Entry 8KDA (electron microscopy, 3.19 A resolution); this record covers chains N and H of the 17 polymer chains in the assembly.

== Chain N ==
Molecule: Aquifex aeolicus pre-tRNAVal
Sequence (73 nucleotides; row label = number of the first residue in the row; numbering starts at 0):
     0 AAGGCGCGUA GCUCAGUAGG GAGAGCGCCG GCCCGACACG CCGGAGGUCG GGGGUUCAAG
    60 UCCCCCCGCG CCU

== Chain H ==
Name: RNA-free ribonuclease P
From: Hydrogenobacter thermophilus DSM 653
Notes: EC 3.1.26.5
UniProtKB: D3DIV8 (D3DIV8_HYDTT); numbering as in UniProt (aligned over 1-189)
Sequence (189 residues; numbered 1 to 189; the number before each row is that of its first residue):
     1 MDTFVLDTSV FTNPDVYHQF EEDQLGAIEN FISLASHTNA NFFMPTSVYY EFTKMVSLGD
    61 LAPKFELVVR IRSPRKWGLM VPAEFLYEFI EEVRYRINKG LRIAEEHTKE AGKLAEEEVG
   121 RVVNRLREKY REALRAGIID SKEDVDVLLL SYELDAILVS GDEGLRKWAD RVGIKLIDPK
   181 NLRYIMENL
From the paper describing this entry:
  - catalytic residues: Asp7 (proposed by the authors, not directly observed)
  - binding site for Mg2+: Ser141
  - catalytic residues: Asp140, Ser141, Glu143, Asp144, Asp162

== Chain N / chain H interface ==
Pairs across the interface - 9 pairs, chain N then chain H:
  U54(N) - Arg131(H)  salt bridge to the phosphate
  U55(N) - Arg127(H)  salt bridge to the phosphate
  U55(N) - Arg131(H)  salt bridge to the phosphate
  C56(N) - Gly120(H)  sugar contact
  C56(N) - Arg121(H)  salt bridge to the phosphate
  C56(N) - Val123(H)  sugar contact
  C56(N) - Asn124(H)  phosphate contact
  C56(N) - Arg127(H)  salt bridge to the phosphate
  A57(N) - Arg127(H)  salt bridge to the phosphate

== Overview ==
4 residues of chain N face 6 of chain H across their interface, with 6 salt bridges. Polar pairs include
U54(N)-Arg131(H), U55(N)-Arg127(H) and U55(N)-Arg131(H). The paper reports catalytic residues Asp7(H),
Asp140(H) and Ser141(H) among others; a binding site for Mg2+ at Ser141(H).
Here chain N is Aquifex aeolicus pre-tRNAVal and chain H is RNA-free ribonuclease P (Hydrogenobacter
thermophilus DSM 653). Entry 8KDA (Cryo-EM structure of Hydrogenobacter thermophilus minimal protein-only
RNase P (HARP) in complex with pre-tRNAs) was determined by electron microscopy.
